Entry 6V3E (electron microscopy, 4.40 A resolution (low resolution: residue-level contacts below are approximate; hydrogen-bond / salt-bridge calls are withheld)); this record covers chains sN1 and c of the 20 polymer chains in the assembly.

== Chain sN1 ==
Molecule: 16s Ribosomal RNA
Source organism: Acinetobacter baumannii
Sequence (1544 nucleotides; row label = number of the first residue in the row):
     1 UUUAACUGAA GAGUUUGAUC AUGGCUCAGA UUGAACGCUG GCGGCAGGCU UAACACAUGC
    61 AAGUCGAGCG GGGGAAGGUA GCUUGCUACC GGACCUAGCG GCGGACGGGU GAGUAAUGCU
   121 UAGGAAUCUG CCUAUUAGUG GGGGACAACA UCUCGAAAGG GAUGCUAAUA CCGCAUACGU
   181 CCUACGGGAG AAAGCAGGGG AUCUUCGGAC CUUGCGCUAA UAGAUGAGCC UAAGUCGGAU
   241 UAGCUAGUUG GUGGGGUAAA GGCCUACCAA GGCGACGAUC UGUAGCGGGU CUGAGAGGAU
   301 GAUCCGCCAC ACUGGGACUG AGACACGGCC CAGACUCCUA CGGGAGGCAG CAGUGGGGAA
   361 UAUUGGACAA UGGGGGGAAC CCUGAUCCAG CCAUGCCGCG UGUGUGAAGA AGGCCUUAUG
   421 GUUGUAAAGC ACUUUAAGCG AGGAGGAGGC UACUCUAGUU AAUACCUAGG GAUAGUGGAC
   481 GUUACUCGCA GAAUAAGCAC CGGCUAACUC UGUGCCAGCA GCCGCGGUAA UACAGAGGGU
   541 GCGAGCGUUA AUCGGAUUUA CUGGGCGUAA AGCGUGCGUA GGCGGCUUAU UAAGUCGGAU
   601 GUGAAAUCCC CGAGCUUAAC UUGGGAAUUG CAUUCGAUAC UGGUGAGCUA GAGUAUGGGA
   661 GAGGAUGGUA GAAUUCCAGG UGUAGCGGUG AAAUGCGUAG AGAUCUGGAG GAAUACCGAU
   721 GGCGAAGGCA GCCAUCUGGC CUAAUACUGA CGCUGAGGUA CGAAAGCAUG GGGAGCAAAC
   781 AGGAUUAGAU ACCCUGGUAG UCCAUGCCGU AAACGAUGUC UACUAGCCGU UGGGGCCUUU
   841 GAGGCUUUAG UGGCGCAGCU AACGCGAUAA GUAGACCGCC UGGGGAGUAC GGUCGCAAGA
   901 CUAAAACUCA AAUGAAUUGA CGGGGGCCCG CACAAGCGGU GGAGCAUGUG GUUUAAUUCG
   961 AUGXAACGCG AAGAACCUUA CCUGGCCUUG ACAUACUAGA AACUUUCCAG AGAUGGAUUG
  1021 GUGCCUUCGG GAAUCUAGAU ACAGGUGCUG CAUGGCUGUC GUCAGCUCGU GUCGUGAGAU
  1081 GUUGGGUUAA GUCCCGCAAC GAGCGCAACC CUUUUCCUUA CUUGCCAGCA UUUCGGAUGG
  1141 GAACUUUAAG GAUACUGCCA GUGACAAACU GGAGGAAGGC GGGGACGACG UCAAGUCAUC
  1201 AUGGCCCUUA CGGCCAGGGC UACACACGUG CUACAAUGGU CGGUACAAAG GGUUGCUACA
  1261 CAGCGAUGUG AUGCUAAUCU CAAAAAGCCG AUCGUAGUCC GGAUUGGAGU CUGCAACUCG
  1321 ACUCCAUGAA GUCGGAAUCG CUAGUAAUCG CGGAUCAGAA UGCCGCGGUG AAUACGUUCC
  1381 CGGGCCUUGU ACACACCGCC CGUCACACCA UGGGAGUUUG UUGCACCAGA AGUAGCUAGC
  1441 CUAACUGCAA AGAGGGCGGU UACCACGGUG UGGCCGAUGA CUGGGGUGAA GUCGUAACAA
  1501 GGUAGCCGUA GGGGAACCUG CGGCUGGAUC ACCUCCUUAA CGAA
Not modelled in the structure: 1-2, 1531-1544
Modified / non-standard residues: PSU (pseudouridine-5'-monophosphate) at position 513, 7MG (7N-methyl-8-hydroguanosine-5'-monophosphate) at position 524, 2MG (2N-methylguanosine-5'-monophosphate) at position 963, 5MC (5-methylcytidine-5'-monophosphate) at position 964, 2MG (2N-methylguanosine-5'-monophosphate) at position 1204, 4OC (4n,o2'-methylcytidine-5'-monophosphate) at position 1399, UR3 (3-methyluridine-5'-monophoshate) at position 1495, MA6 (6N-dimethyladenosine-5'-monophoshate) at position 1515, MA6 (6N-dimethyladenosine-5'-monophoshate) at position 1516
Covalent attachments: covalent link PSU_513-A530

== Chain c ==
Protein: 30S ribosomal protein S3
Source organism: Acinetobacter baumannii
UniProtKB: V5V9N0 (V5V9N0_ACIBA); residues 1-250 here = UniProt positions 1-250
Amino-acid sequence (250 residues; row label = number of the first residue in the row):
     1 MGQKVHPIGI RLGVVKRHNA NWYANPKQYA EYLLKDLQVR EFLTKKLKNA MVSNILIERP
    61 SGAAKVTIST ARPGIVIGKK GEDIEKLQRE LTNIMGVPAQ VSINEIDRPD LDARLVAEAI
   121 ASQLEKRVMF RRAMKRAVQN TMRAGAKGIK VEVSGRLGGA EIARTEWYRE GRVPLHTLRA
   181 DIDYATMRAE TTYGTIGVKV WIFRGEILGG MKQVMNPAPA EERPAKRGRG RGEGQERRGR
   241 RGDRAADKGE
Not modelled in the structure: 1, 217-250

== Chain sN1 / chain c interface ==
Pairs across the interface (49; chain sN1 residue first):
  A529(sN1) - Gly159(c)
  A1052(sN1) - Arg156(c)
  A1052(sN1) - Glu161(c)
  A1052(sN1) - Tyr193(c)
  U1053(sN1) - Ala163(c)
  U1053(sN1) - Thr195(c)
  G1054(sN1) - Ser154(c)
  G1054(sN1) - Arg188(c)
  G1054(sN1) - Thr195(c)
  G1054(sN1) - Gly197(c)
  G1055(sN1) - Ser154(c)
  G1055(sN1) - Gly197(c)
  G1055(sN1) - Lys199(c)
  C1056(sN1) - Lys199(c)
  U1057(sN1) - Gln3(c)
  G1058(sN1) - Gln3(c)
  G1103(sN1) - Arg172(c)
  C1104(sN1) - Arg169(c)
  C1104(sN1) - Arg172(c)
  C1104(sN1) - Val173(c)
  G1105(sN1) - Val173(c)
  G1105(sN1) - Pro174(c)
  G1105(sN1) - Leu175(c)
  G1105(sN1) - His176(c)
  C1106(sN1) - His176(c)
  A1108(sN1) - His176(c)
  A1108(sN1) - Thr177(c)
  C1109(sN1) - His176(c)
  C1109(sN1) - Thr177(c)
  C1109(sN1) - Leu178(c)
  C1109(sN1) - Arg179(c)
  C1110(sN1) - Val14(c)
  C1110(sN1) - Leu178(c)
  G1150(sN1) - Lys212(c)
  A1185(sN1) - Ile10(c)
  G1187(sN1) - Gln3(c)
  G1187(sN1) - Val5(c)
  G1187(sN1) - His176(c)
  A1188(sN1) - His176(c)
  C1189(sN1) - Lys4(c)
  G1190(sN1) - Gly2(c)
  G1190(sN1) - Trp167(c)
  A1193(sN1) - Ile162(c)
  A1201(sN1) - Arg188(c)
  A1201(sN1) - Glu190(c)
  U1202(sN1) - Glu190(c)
  U1202(sN1) - Thr195(c)
  G1203(sN1) - Tyr193(c)
  U1254(sN1) - Lys27(c)
Interface residues without a listed pair, chain sN1 (29 interface residues in all): G1151, C1186, U1253
Interface residues without a listed pair, chain c (37 interface residues in all): Lys150, Gly155, Gly158, Thr165, Gly171, Thr192, Gly194

== Summary ==
29 residues of chain sN1 face 37 of chain c across their interface.
Chain sN1 is 16s Ribosomal RNA and chain c is 30S ribosomal protein S3, both from Acinetobacter baumannii; the
structure, Cryo-EM structure of the Acinetobacter baumannii Ribosome: 30S subunit, was determined by electron
microscopy.
